Entry 7YO4 (electron microscopy, 3.90 A resolution); this record covers chains B and H of the 8 polymer chains in the assembly.

# Chain B (and H)
Name: Leucine-rich repeat-containing protein 26
Source organism: Homo sapiens
Notes: chain H of this document is another copy of the same molecule, construct and numbering; everything in this record applies to it too
UniProtKB: Q2I0M4 (LRC26_HUMAN); residues 1-334 here = UniProt positions 1-334
Sequence (334 residues; row label = number of the first residue in the row):
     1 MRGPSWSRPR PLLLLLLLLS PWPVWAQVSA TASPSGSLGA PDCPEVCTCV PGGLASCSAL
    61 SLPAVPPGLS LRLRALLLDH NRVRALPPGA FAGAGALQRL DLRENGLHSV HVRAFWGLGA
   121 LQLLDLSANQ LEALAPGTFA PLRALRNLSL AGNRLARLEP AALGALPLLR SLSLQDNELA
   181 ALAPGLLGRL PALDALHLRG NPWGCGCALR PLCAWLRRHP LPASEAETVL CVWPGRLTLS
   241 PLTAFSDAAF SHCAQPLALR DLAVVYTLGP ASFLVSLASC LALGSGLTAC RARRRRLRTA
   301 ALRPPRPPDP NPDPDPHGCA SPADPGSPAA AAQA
Not modelled in the structure: 1-42, 285-334
Cystine bridges: Cys-47/Cys-57, Cys-205/Cys-231
Curated features (UniProtKB/Swiss-Prot):
  - glycosylation: Asn-147 (N-linked (GlcNAc...) asparagine)

# Interface between chain B and chain H
Contacting residue pairs - 21 pairs, chain B then chain H:
  Glu-104(B) / Leu-62(H)
  Gln-130(B) / Pro-63(H)
  Gln-130(B) / Arg-84(H)
  Gln-175(B) / Leu-69(H)
  Asp-176(B) / Ala-64(H)
  Asp-176(B) / Val-65(H)
  Asp-176(B) / Pro-87(H)
  Arg-199(B) / Gly-68(H)
  Arg-199(B) / Leu-69(H)
  Asn-201(B) / Pro-88(H)
  Pro-202(B) / Pro-88(H)  hydrophobic
  Trp-203(B) / Arg-113(H)  hydrogen bond (backbone-side chain)
  Glu-225(B) / Leu-71(H)
  Leu-230(B) / Ala-92(H)  hydrophobic
  Leu-230(B) / Arg-113(H)
  Cys-231(B) / Arg-113(H)
  Val-232(B) / Arg-113(H)
  Arg-236(B) / Val-112(H)
  Leu-237(B) / Val-112(H)  hydrophobic
  Leu-239(B) / Arg-113(H)
  Leu-239(B) / Trp-116(H)  hydrophobic
Also at the interface, not in a pair above, chain B (17 interface residues in all): Arg-154, Gly-200
Also at the interface, not in a pair above, chain H (19 interface residues in all): Glu-45, Pro-67, Gly-89, His-111, Gly-137

# Summary
The interface between chain B and chain H involves 17 residues on one side and 19 on the other, with 1
hydrogen bond. Its one hydrogen-bonded contact is Trp-203(B)/Arg-113(H).
Chain B and chain H are both Leucine-rich repeat-containing protein 26 (Homo sapiens); the structure, Cryo-EM
structure of RCK1-RCK2 mutated human Slo1-LRRC26 complex, was determined by electron microscopy.
